PDB entry 8C4V | electron microscopy, 3.14 A resolution | chains A and S of the 6 polymer chains in the assembly

== Chain A ==
Molecule: RNA-directed RNA polymerase L
Organism: Hantaan virus 76-118
Notes: EC 2.7.7.48, 3.1.-.-
UniProt: P23456 (L_HANTV); numbering as in UniProt (aligned over 1-2151)
Sequence (2173 residues; row label = number of the first residue in the row; numbers below 1 keep their minus sign (Met-21 is residue -21)):
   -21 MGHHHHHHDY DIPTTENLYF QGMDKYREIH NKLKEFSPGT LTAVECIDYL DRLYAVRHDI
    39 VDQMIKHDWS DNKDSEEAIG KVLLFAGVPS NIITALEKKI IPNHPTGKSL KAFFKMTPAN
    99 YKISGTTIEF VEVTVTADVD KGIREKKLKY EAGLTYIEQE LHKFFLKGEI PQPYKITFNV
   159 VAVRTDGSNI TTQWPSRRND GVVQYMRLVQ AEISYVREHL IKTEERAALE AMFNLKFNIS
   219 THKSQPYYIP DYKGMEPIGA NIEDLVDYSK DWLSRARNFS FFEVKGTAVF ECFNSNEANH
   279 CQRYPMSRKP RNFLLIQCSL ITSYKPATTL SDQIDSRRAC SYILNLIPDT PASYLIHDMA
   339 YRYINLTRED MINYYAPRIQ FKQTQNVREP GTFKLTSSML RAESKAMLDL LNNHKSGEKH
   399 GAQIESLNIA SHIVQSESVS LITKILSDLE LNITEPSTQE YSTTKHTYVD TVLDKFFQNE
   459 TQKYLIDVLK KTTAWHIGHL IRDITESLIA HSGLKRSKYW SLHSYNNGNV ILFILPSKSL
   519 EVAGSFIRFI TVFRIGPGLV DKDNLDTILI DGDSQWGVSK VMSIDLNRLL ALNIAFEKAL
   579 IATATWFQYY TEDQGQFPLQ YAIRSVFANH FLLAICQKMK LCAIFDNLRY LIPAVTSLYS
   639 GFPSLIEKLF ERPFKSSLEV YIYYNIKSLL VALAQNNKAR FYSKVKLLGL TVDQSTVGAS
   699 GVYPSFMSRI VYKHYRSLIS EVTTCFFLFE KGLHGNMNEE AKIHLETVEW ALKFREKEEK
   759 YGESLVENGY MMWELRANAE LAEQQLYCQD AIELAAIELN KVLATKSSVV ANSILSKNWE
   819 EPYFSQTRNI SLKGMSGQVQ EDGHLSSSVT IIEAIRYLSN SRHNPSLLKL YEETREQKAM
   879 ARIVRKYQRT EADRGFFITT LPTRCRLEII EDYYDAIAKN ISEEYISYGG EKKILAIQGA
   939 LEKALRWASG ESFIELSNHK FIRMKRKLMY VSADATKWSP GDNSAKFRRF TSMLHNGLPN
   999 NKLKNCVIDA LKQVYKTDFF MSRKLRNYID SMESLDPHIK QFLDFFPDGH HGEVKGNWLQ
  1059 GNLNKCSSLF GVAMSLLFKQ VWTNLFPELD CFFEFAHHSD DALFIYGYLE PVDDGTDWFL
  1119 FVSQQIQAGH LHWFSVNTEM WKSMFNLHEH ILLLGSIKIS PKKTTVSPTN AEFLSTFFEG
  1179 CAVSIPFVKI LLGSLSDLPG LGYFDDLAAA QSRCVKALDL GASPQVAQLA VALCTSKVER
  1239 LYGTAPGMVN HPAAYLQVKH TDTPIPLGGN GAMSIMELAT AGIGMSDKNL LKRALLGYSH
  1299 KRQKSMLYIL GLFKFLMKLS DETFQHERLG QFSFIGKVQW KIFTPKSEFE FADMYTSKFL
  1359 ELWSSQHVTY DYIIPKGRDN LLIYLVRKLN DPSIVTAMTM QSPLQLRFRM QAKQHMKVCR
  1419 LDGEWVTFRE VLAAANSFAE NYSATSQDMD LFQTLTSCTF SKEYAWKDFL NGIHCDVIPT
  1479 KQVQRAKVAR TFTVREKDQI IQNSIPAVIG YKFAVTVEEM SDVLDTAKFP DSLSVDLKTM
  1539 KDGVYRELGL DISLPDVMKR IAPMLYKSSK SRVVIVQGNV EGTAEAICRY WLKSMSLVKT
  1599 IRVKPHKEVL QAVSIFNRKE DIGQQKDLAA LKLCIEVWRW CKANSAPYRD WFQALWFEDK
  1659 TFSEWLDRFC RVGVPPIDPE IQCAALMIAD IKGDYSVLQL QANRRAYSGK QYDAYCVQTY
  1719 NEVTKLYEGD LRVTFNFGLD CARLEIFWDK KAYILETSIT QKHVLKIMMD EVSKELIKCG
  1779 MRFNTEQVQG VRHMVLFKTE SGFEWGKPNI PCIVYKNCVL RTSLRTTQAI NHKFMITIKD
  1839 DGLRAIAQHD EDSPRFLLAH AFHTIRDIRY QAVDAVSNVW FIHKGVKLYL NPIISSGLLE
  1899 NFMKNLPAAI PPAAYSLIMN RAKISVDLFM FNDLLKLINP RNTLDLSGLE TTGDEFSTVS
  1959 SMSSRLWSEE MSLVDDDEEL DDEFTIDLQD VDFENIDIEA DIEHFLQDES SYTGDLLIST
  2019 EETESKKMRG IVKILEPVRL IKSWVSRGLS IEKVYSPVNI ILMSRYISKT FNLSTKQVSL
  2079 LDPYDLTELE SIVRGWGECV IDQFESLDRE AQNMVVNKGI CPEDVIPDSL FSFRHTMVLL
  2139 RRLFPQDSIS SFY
Unresolved in the structure: -21 to 225, 392-400, 433-448, 676-698, 1455-1463, 1495-1501, 1566-1568, 1601-2151
Sequence notes: initiating methionine (-21); expression tag (-20 to 0); engineered mutation Ala97 (Asp in P23456)
Ion coordination: Mg2+: Asp1099, Glu1170
From the paper describing this entry:
  - binding site for the 25-nt RNA strand: Tyr1564
  - conformationally variable residues (helix shift): Pro1401 to Lys1411
  - mutagenesis - D97A: abolished catalytic activity (ENDO activity) (proposed by the authors, not directly observed)

== Chain S ==
Molecule: 25-nt RNA strand
Sequence (25 nucleotides; each row starts with the number of its first residue):
     1 CUUUCUUUUG CGGAGUCUAC UACUA
Unresolved in the structure: 1-18

== Interface between chain A and chain S ==
Residue-residue contacts - 56 pairs, chain A then chain S:
  Pro304(A) - U24(S)  base contact
  Ala305(A) - U21(S)  hydrogen bond to the sugar
  Ala305(A) - U24(S)  base contact
  Thr306(A) - U21(S)  sugar contact
  Thr306(A) - A22(S)  phosphate contact
  Thr306(A) - C23(S)  phosphate contact
  Thr306(A) - U24(S)  base contact
  Thr307(A) - U21(S)  base contact
  Thr307(A) - A22(S)  hydrogen bond to the phosphate
  Asp310(A) - U21(S)  base contact
  Tyr353(A) - U21(S)  base contact
  Pro355(A) - C20(S)  phosphate contact
  Pro355(A) - U21(S)  phosphate contact
  Arg356(A) - A19(S)  phosphate contact
  Arg356(A) - C20(S)  hydrogen bond to the phosphate
  Gln460(A) - A25(S)  hydrogen bond to the base
  Ile464(A) - A25(S)  base contact
  Lys468(A) - A25(S)  base contact
  Trp473(A) - A25(S)  base contact
  His477(A) - U24(S)  hydrogen bond to the sugar
  His477(A) - A25(S)  salt bridge to the phosphate
  Arg480(A) - U24(S)  hydrogen bond to the sugar
  Arg480(A) - A25(S)  salt bridge to the phosphate
  Glu484(A) - C20(S)  base contact
  Ile487(A) - A19(S)  base contact
  Ala488(A) - A19(S)  hydrogen bond to the base
  Ala488(A) - C20(S)  base contact
  Gly491(A) - A19(S)  base contact
  Arg494(A) - A19(S)  base contact
  Arg494(A) - C20(S)  salt bridge to the phosphate
  His501(A) - C20(S)  base contact
  His501(A) - U21(S)  base contact
  Phe574(A) - A25(S)  phosphate contact
  Glu575(A) - A25(S)  phosphate contact
  Ala1230(A) - A25(S)  sugar contact
  Leu1231(A) - A25(S)  sugar contact
  Ser1234(A) - A25(S)  sugar contact
  Arg1238(A) - A22(S)  base contact
  Arg1238(A) - U24(S)  base contact
  Ala1243(A) - A22(S)  base contact
  Pro1244(A) - A22(S)  hydrogen bond to the sugar
  Pro1244(A) - C23(S)  base contact
  Gly1245(A) - A22(S)  sugar contact
  Gly1245(A) - C23(S)  hydrogen bond to the base
  Met1246(A) - C20(S)  sugar contact
  Met1246(A) - U21(S)  sugar contact
  Met1246(A) - A22(S)  base contact
  Phe1406(A) - A19(S)  stacking on the base
  Gln1409(A) - A19(S)  sugar contact
  Gln1409(A) - C20(S)  sugar contact
  Ala1410(A) - A19(S)  sugar contact
  Gln1412(A) - C20(S)  hydrogen bond to the sugar
  His1413(A) - C20(S)  phosphate contact
  His1413(A) - U21(S)  salt bridge to the phosphate
  Met1414(A) - A19(S)  phosphate contact
  Met1414(A) - C20(S)  phosphate contact
Also at the interface, not in a pair above, chain A (39 interface residues in all): Ile357, Asp465, Ser485

== Overview ==
39 residues of chain A face 7 of chain S across their interface, with 10 hydrogen bonds, 4 salt bridges and 1
aromatic stacking contact. Polar contacts include Gln460(A)-A25(S), Ala488(A)-A19(S) and Gly1245(A)-C23(S).
The paper reports a binding site for the 25-nt RNA strand at Tyr1564(A); D97A of chain A abolishes catalytic
activity (ENDO activity).
Chain A is RNA-directed RNA polymerase L (Hantaan virus 76-118) and chain S is a 25-nt RNA strand; the
structure, Hantaan virus polymerase in replication elongation state, was determined by electron microscopy
(same publication as 8C4S, 8C4T and 8C4U).
